3OTO - chains A and E of the 21 polymer chains in the assembly; structure by X-ray diffraction, 3.69 A resolution.

== Chain A ==
Molecule: 16S rRNA
Source organism: Thermus thermophilus
Sequence (1522 nucleotides; row label = number of the first residue in the row; note: 42 numbers in that range are skipped by the numbering (no residue carries them; nothing is unmodelled there); a row labelled like 190A-190L holds insertion residues (190A, then the next letters in order); numbering starts at 0):
     0 UUUGUUGGAG AGUUUGAUCC UGGCUCAGGG UGAACGCUGG CGGCGUGCCU AAGACAUGCA
    60 AGUCGUGCGG G
    73 CCGCGGGGUU UU
    88 ACUCCG
    95 UGGUC
   101 AGCGGCGGAC GGGUGAGUAA CGCGUGGGU
  129A G
   130 ACCUACCCGG AAGAGGGGGA CAACCCGGGG AAACUCGGGC UAAUCCCCCA UGUGGACCCG
   190 C
190A-190L CCCUUGGGGUGU
   191 GUCCAAAGGG CUUU
   216 GCCCGCUUCC GGAUGGGCCC GCGUCCCAUC AGCUAGUUGG UGGGGUAAUG GCCCACCAAG
   276 GCGACGACGG GUAGCCGGUC UGAGAGGAUG GCCGGCCACA GGGGCACUGA GACACGGGCC
   336 CCACUCCUAC GGGAGGCAGC AGUUAGGAAU CUUCCGCAAU GGGCGCAAGC CUGACGGAGC
   396 GACGCCGCUU GGAGGAAGAA GCCCUUCGGG GUGUAAACUC CUGAA
   442 CCCGGGACGA AACCCCCGAC GA
   474 GGGGACUGAC GGUACCGGG
   494 GUAAUAGCGC CGGCCAACUC CGUGCCAGCA GCCGCGGUAA UACGGAGGGC GCGAGCGUUA
   554 CCCGGAUUCA CUGGGCGUAA AGGGCGUGUA GGCGGCCUGG GGCGUCCCAU GUGAAAGACC
   614 ACGGCUCAAC CGUGGGGGAG CGUGGGAUAC GCUCAGGCUA GACGGUGGGA GAGGGUGGUG
   674 GAAUUCCCGG AGUAGCGGUG AAAUGCGCAG AUACCGGGAG GAACGCCGAU GGCGAAGGCA
   734 GCCACCUGGU CCACCCGUGA CGCUGAGGCG CGAAAGCGUG GGGAGCAAAC CGGAUUAGAU
   794 ACCCGGGUAG UCCACGCCCU AAACGAUGCG CGCUAGGUCU CUGGGUCU
   848 CCUGGGGGCC GAAGCUAACG CGUUAAGCGC GCCGCCUGGG GAGUACGGCC GCAAGGCUGA
   908 AACUCAAAGG AAUUGACGGG GGCCCGCACA AGCGGUGGAG CAUGUGGUUU AAUUCGAAGC
   968 AACGCGAAGA ACCUUACCAG GCCUUGACAU GCUAGG
 1003A G
  1004 AACCCGGGUG AAAGCCUGGG GUGCCCC
1030A-1030D GCGA
  1031 GGGGAGCCCU AGCACAGGUG CUGCAUGGCC GUCGUCAGCU CGUGCCGUGA GGUGUUGGGU
  1091 UAAGUCCCGC AACGAGCGCA ACCCCCGCCG UUAGUUGCCA GCGGUUCGGC CGGGCACUCU
  1151 AACGGGACUG CCCGCGAAA
  1171 GCGGGAGGAA GGAGGGGACG ACGUCUGGUC AGCAUGGCCC UUACGGCCUG GGCGACACAC
  1231 GUGCUACAAU GCCCACUACA AAGCGAUGCC ACCCGGCAAC GGGGAGCUAA UCGCAAAAAG
  1291 GUGGGCCCAG UUCGGAUUGG GGUCUGCAAC CCGACCCCAU GAAGCCGGAA UCGCUAGUAA
  1351 UCGCGGAUCA G
 1361A C
  1362 CAUGCCGCGG UGAAUACGUU CCCGGGCCUU GUACACACCG CCCGUCACGC CAUGGGAGCG
  1422 GGCUCUACCC GAAGUCGCCG GG
  1446 AGCCUACGGG
  1459 CAGGCGCCGA GGGUAGGGCC CGUGACUGGG GCGAAGUCGU AACAAGGUAG CUGUACCGGA
  1519 AGGUGCGGCU GGAUCACCUC CUUUCU
Unresolved in the structure: 0-4, 1535-1538
Reported in the primary citation:
  - contacts within the chain: G1516-A1519 (hydrogen bond)
  - conformationally variable residues (domain motion, loop rearrangement): A792, U793, A794, C1054, A1492, A1493, G1517, A1518, A1519

== Chain E ==
Protein: 30S ribosomal protein S5
Source organism: Thermus thermophilus
UniProtKB: P27152 (RS5_THETH); residue numbers follow UniProt; this construct covers 1-162
Sequence (162 residues; each row starts with the number of its first residue):
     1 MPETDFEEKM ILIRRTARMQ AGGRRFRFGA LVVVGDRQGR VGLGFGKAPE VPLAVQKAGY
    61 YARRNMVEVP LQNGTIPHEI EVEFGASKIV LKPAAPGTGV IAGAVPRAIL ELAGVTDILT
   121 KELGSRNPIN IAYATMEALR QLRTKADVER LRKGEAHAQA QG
Unresolved in the structure: 1-4, 155-162

== How chain A and chain E interact ==
Contacting residue pairs - 75 pairs, chain A then chain E:
  G6(A) with Ala94(E), base contact; Ala95(E), hydrogen bond to the base; Thr98(E), hydrogen bond to the base; Leu119(E), sugar contact
  G7(A) with Lys92(E), hydrogen bond to the base; Ile101(E), phosphate contact; Leu119(E), sugar contact; Thr120(E), hydrogen bond to the sugar
  A8(A) with Ala102(E), hydrogen bond to the sugar; Gly103(E), hydrogen bond to the sugar; Arg107(E), base contact; Thr120(E), sugar contact
  G9(A) with Gly103(E), phosphate contact; Lys121(E), salt bridge to the phosphate; Glu122(E), hydrogen bond to the phosphate; Arg126(E), hydrogen bond to the phosphate
  A10(A) with Arg126(E), phosphate contact
  G15(A) with Met19(E), sugar contact; Arg24(E), hydrogen bond to the sugar
  A16(A) with Thr16(E), sugar contact; Ala17(E), hydrogen bond to the sugar
  U17(A) with Arg14(E), phosphate contact
  C18(A) with Arg14(E), salt bridge to the phosphate; Asn127(E), hydrogen bond to the phosphate; Asn130(E), phosphate contact
  C19(A) with Ala86(E), phosphate contact; Ser125(E), hydrogen bond to the phosphate; Asn127(E), phosphate contact; Asn130(E), hydrogen bond to the phosphate
  U20(A) with Ala86(E), phosphate contact
  A559(A) with Lys121(E), salt bridge to the phosphate; Arg126(E), salt bridge to the phosphate
  U560(A) with Leu123(E), base contact
  A864(A) with Gly85(E), phosphate contact; Ala86(E), phosphate contact
  U921(A) with Arg18(E), sugar contact; Met19(E), hydrogen bond to the sugar
  G922(A) with Met19(E), sugar contact; Gln20(E), sugar contact; Ala21(E), hydrogen bond to the sugar
  A923(A) with Ala21(E), phosphate contact
  C1069(A) with Gln20(E), phosphate contact; Arg25(E), hydrogen bond to the sugar
  U1070(A) with Arg18(E), salt bridge to the phosphate; Gln20(E), phosphate contact; Arg25(E), salt bridge to the phosphate
  C1071(A) with Arg27(E), salt bridge to the phosphate; Pro49(E), phosphate contact
  G1072(A) with Pro49(E), phosphate contact
  U1073(A) with Lys57(E), salt bridge to the phosphate
  G1074(A) with Tyr60(E), hydrogen bond to the phosphate; Tyr61(E), hydrogen bond to the phosphate
  G1077(A) with Lys47(E), hydrogen bond to the base
  U1078(A) with Phe84(E), sugar contact; Ile129(E), sugar contact; Asn130(E), hydrogen bond to the sugar; Tyr133(E), sugar contact
  G1079(A) with Arg14(E), hydrogen bond to the phosphate; Phe45(E), sugar contact; Lys47(E), salt bridge to the phosphate; Tyr133(E), phosphate contact
  A1080(A) with Arg14(E), salt bridge to the phosphate; Thr16(E), hydrogen bond to the phosphate; Lys47(E), phosphate contact
  G1081(A) with Thr16(E), hydrogen bond to the phosphate; Ala17(E), phosphate contact; Arg18(E), phosphate contact; Arg27(E), salt bridge to the phosphate
  C1192(A) with Arg25(E), hydrogen bond to the base
  G1193(A) with Gly22(E), hydrogen bond to the sugar
  U1194(A) with Gly22(E), sugar contact
  A1396(A) with Met19(E), base contact
  C1397(A) with Arg24(E), salt bridge to the phosphate
  A1398(A) with Ala21(E), base contact; Gly22(E), base contact
Interface residues without a listed pair, chain A (36 interface residues in all): U5, G558
Interface residues without a listed pair, chain E (43 interface residues in all): Arg15, Gly23, Ala48, Ser87

== Overview ==
36 residues of chain A and 43 residues of chain E are in contact, with 25 hydrogen bonds and 12 salt bridges.
Polar contacts include G6(A)-Ala95(E), G6(A)-Thr98(E) and G7(A)-Lys92(E). From the paper: conformational
variability at A792(A), U793(A) and A794(A) among others; contacts within the chain involving G1516(A) and
A1519(A).
Here chain A is 16S rRNA and chain E is 30S ribosomal protein S5, both from Thermus thermophilus. Entry 3OTO
(Crystal Structure of the 30S ribosomal subunit from a KsgA mutant of Thermus thermophilus (HB8)) was
determined by X-ray diffraction.
